Entry 6ZI4 (X-ray diffraction, 2.80 A resolution); this record covers chains C and M of the 4 polymer chains in the assembly.

== Chain C ==
Molecule: Photosynthetic reaction center cytochrome c subunit
Organism: Blastochloris viridis
UniProtKB: P07173 (CYCR_BLAVI); residues 1-336 here correspond to UniProt positions 21-356 (UniProt number = residue number + 20)
Amino-acid sequence (336 residues; row label = number of the first residue in the row):
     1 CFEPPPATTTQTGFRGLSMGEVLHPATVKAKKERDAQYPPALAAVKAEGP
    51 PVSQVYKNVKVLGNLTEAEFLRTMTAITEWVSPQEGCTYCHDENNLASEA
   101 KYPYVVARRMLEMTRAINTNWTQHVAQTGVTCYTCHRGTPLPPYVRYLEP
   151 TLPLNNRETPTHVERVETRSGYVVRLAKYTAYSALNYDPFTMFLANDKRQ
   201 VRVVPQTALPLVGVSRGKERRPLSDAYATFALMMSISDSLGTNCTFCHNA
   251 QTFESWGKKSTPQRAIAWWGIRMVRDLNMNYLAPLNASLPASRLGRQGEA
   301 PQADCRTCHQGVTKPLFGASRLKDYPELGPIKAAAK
Unresolved in the structure: 333-336
Covalent attachments: diacyl glycerol (DGA) linked to C1; heme c (HEC) linked to C87, C90, C132, C135, C244, C247, C305, C308
Bound ions: heme c Fe (4 sites), coordinated by M74, H91, M110, H124, H136, M233, H248, H309
Small-molecule neighbours:
  - heme c (HEC), molecule 1: Y56, K57, N58, V59, K60, V61, L62, F70, L71, M74, T75, I77, T78, V81, S82, G86, H91, L96, A97, Y104, A107, R108
  - heme c (HEC), molecule 2: I77, V81, Y89, Y102, P103, V106, A107, M110, L111, M113, T114, I117, V130, T131, H136, P140, L141, P142, V145, L277, L282, L289, R293, P301, Q302, T307
  - heme c (HEC), molecule 3: I117, H124, V125, A126, T128, G129, V130, L194, I236, L240, F246, Q263, I266, A267, G270, I271, M273, V274, L277, D304, H309, T313, K314, P315
  - heme c (HEC), molecule 4: Q200, V201, R202, V203, V204, Q206, F230, M233, M234, I236, S237, L240, T242, N243, F246, H248, F253, E254, W256, Q263, R264, A267, W268, I271, R272
Swiss-Prot annotation at these positions:
  - binding site (heme): M74, C87, C90, H91, M110, H124, C132, C135, H136, M233, C244, C247, H248, C305, C308, H309
  - site: C1 (Not N-palmitoylated)
  - lipidation: C1 (S-diacylglycerol cysteine)

== Chain M ==
Molecule: Reaction center protein M chain
Organism: Blastochloris viridis
UniProtKB: P06010 (RCEM_BLAVI); residues 1-323 here correspond to UniProt positions 2-324 (UniProt number = residue number + 1)
Amino-acid sequence (323 residues; numbered 1 to 323; the number before each row is that of its first residue):
     1 ADYQTIYTQIQARGPHITVSGEWGDNDRVGKPFYSYWLGKIGDAQIGPIY
    51 LGASGIAAFAFGSTAILIILFNMAAEVHFDPLQFFRQFFWLGLYPPKAQY
   101 GMGIPPLHDGGWWLMAGLFMTLSLGSWWIRVYSRARALGLGTHIAWNFAA
   151 AIFFVLCIGCIHPTLVGSWSEGVPFGIWPHIDWLTAFSIRYGNFYYCPWH
   201 GFSIGFAYGCGLLFAAHGATILAVARFGGDREIEQITDRGTAVERAALFW
   251 RWTIGFNATIESVHRWGWFFSLMVMVSASVGILLTGTFVDNWYLWCVKHG
   301 AAPDYPAYLPATPDPASLPGAPK
Bound ions: Fe ion: H217, E232, H264 (shared with 2 residues of chain L)
Small-molecule neighbours:
  - bacteriochlorophyll b (BCB), molecule 1: L38, M120, F154, V155, I158, V173, I177, W178, H180, I181, W183, L184
  - bacteriochlorophyll b (BCB), molecule 2: G62, A65, I66, I69, M120, L124, F148, A151, I152, F154, V155, I158, F175, W183, L184, T185, F187, S188, F194, Y195, C197, W199, H200, S203, I204, A207, Y208, V274, M275, A278, G281, I282
  - bacteriochlorophyll b (BCB), molecule 3: L184, Y195, Y208
  - bacteriochlorophyll b (BCB), molecule 4: Y195, H200, G201, I204, G205, Y208, G209, L212, F270
  - bacteriopheophytin b (BPB), molecule 1: A58, F59, G62, S123, L124, W127, V131, I144, N147, F148, A151, S271, V274, M275
  - bacteriopheophytin b (BPB), molecule 2: Y208, G211, L212, A215, A216, W250, T253, I254
  - menaquinone-7 (MQ7): L212, L213, A216, H217, T220, V243, A246, A247, W250, I254, F256, N257, A258, T259, I260, V263, W266, F270
  - 15-cis-1,2-dihydroneurosporene (NS5): I66, I69, L70, M73, F88, W113, L114, G117, L118, M120, T121, V155, L156, I158, G159, C160, W169, V173, P174, F175, G176, I177, H180
Swiss-Prot annotation at these positions:
  - binding site ((7R,8Z)-bacteriochlorophyll b): H180, H200
  - binding site (Fe cation): H217, E232, H264
  - binding site (a ubiquinone): W250

== Chain C / chain M interface ==
Contacting residue pairs - 119 pairs, chain C then chain M:
  Q11(C) - Y308(M)
  T12(C) - Y308(M)
  T12(C) - L309(M)
  G13(C) - Y308(M)
  F14(C) - P306(M)  hydrophobic
  F14(C) - Y308(M)
  L17(C) - Y305(M)
  V163(C) - Q83(M)
  V163(C) - R86(M)
  R169(C) - H78(M)  hydrogen bond
  S170(C) - V77(M)
  S170(C) - D80(M)
  S170(C) - Q83(M)
  S170(C) - Q87(M)  hydrogen bond (backbone-side chain)
  V173(C) - E76(M)
  V173(C) - Q87(M)
  V173(C) - W90(M)  hydrophobic
  V173(C) - L91(M)  hydrophobic
  V174(C) - R86(M)
  V174(C) - Q87(M)
  Y182(C) - W90(M)  hydrogen bond (backbone-side chain)
  S183(C) - W90(M)
  A184(C) - W90(M)
  A184(C) - Y94(M)  hydrogen bond (backbone-side chain)
  A184(C) - W178(M)  hydrophobic
  A184(C) - D182(M)
  L185(C) - D182(M)  hydrogen bond (backbone-side chain)
  N186(C) - E76(M)
  N186(C) - Y94(M)
  N186(C) - K97(M)  hydrogen bond (backbone-side chain)
  Y187(C) - K97(M)
  R202(C) - D314(M)  salt bridge
  R202(C) - A316(M)
  V204(C) - I189(M)
  V204(C) - R190(M)
  V204(C) - N291(M)
  P205(C) - R190(M)
  P205(C) - D290(M)
  P205(C) - N291(M)  hydrogen bond (backbone-side chain)
  P205(C) - L294(M)
  Q206(C) - L294(M)
  T207(C) - D290(M)
  T207(C) - N291(M)
  T207(C) - L294(M)
  A208(C) - V289(M)
  A208(C) - D290(M)  hydrogen bond (backbone-backbone)
  A208(C) - N291(M)  hydrogen bond (backbone-backbone)
  A208(C) - L294(M)
  A208(C) - W295(M)
  L209(C) - F288(M)
  L209(C) - D290(M)
  P210(C) - G286(M)
  P210(C) - T287(M)
  P210(C) - F288(M)
  P210(C) - V289(M)
  P210(C) - D290(M)
  R216(C) - L165(M)
  R216(C) - V166(M)
  R216(C) - G286(M)  hydrogen bond (side chain-backbone)
  R216(C) - T287(M)  hydrogen bond (side chain-backbone)
  G217(C) - Q99(M)
  G217(C) - V166(M)  hydrogen bond (backbone-backbone)
  G217(C) - G167(M)
  K218(C) - Q99(M)
  K218(C) - Y100(M)
  K218(C) - G101(M)
  R220(C) - Q99(M)  hydrogen bond (backbone-side chain)
  R220(C) - V166(M)
  R220(C) - E171(M)  salt bridge
  R220(C) - R190(M)
  R220(C) - Y191(M)  hydrogen bond
  R221(C) - Q99(M)
  P222(C) - K97(M)
  P222(C) - Q99(M)
  P222(C) - S170(M)
  L223(C) - S170(M)  hydrogen bond (backbone-side chain)
  L223(C) - E171(M)
  L223(C) - W183(M)
  L223(C) - R190(M)
  S224(C) - K97(M)  hydrogen bond (side chain-backbone)
  A226(C) - A186(M)
  Y227(C) - P174(M)
  Y227(C) - W183(M)
  Y227(C) - A186(M)  hydrophobic
  F230(C) - T185(M)
  A250(C) - N193(M)  hydrogen bond (backbone-side chain)
  Q251(C) - N193(M)  hydrogen bond (backbone-side chain)
  Q251(C) - Y196(M)  hydrogen bond
  Q251(C) - Y293(M)
  Q251(C) - P303(M)  hydrogen bond (side chain-backbone)
  Q251(C) - Y305(M)
  T252(C) - Y293(M)
  E254(C) - N291(M)  hydrogen bond
  E254(C) - Y293(M)
  W256(C) - T312(M)
  W256(C) - P313(M)
  W256(C) - D314(M)
  W256(C) - P315(M)
  G257(C) - A311(M)
  G257(C) - T312(M)  hydrogen bond (backbone-backbone)
  K258(C) - D304(M)  salt bridge
  K258(C) - Y305(M)  hydrogen bond (side chain-backbone)
  K258(C) - A307(M)
  K258(C) - A311(M)
  K259(C) - Y293(M)
  K259(C) - D304(M)  salt bridge
  S260(C) - P310(M)
  S260(C) - T312(M)
  T261(C) - T312(M)  hydrogen bond (backbone-side chain)
  P262(C) - P310(M)
  P262(C) - T312(M)
  A265(C) - T312(M)
  W268(C) - P315(M)  hydrophobic
  W268(C) - A316(M)  hydrophobic
  W268(C) - P322(M)
  W269(C) - P315(M)
  W269(C) - P322(M)
  R272(C) - P322(M)
  R272(C) - K323(M)  hydrogen bond (side chain-backbone)
Interface residues without a listed pair, chain C (60 interface residues in all): G171, A177, V203, L211, S215, N249, F253, S255, Q263, R275
Interface residues without a listed pair, chain M (62 interface residues in all): A98, G172, P179, F187, G192, K298, A321

== Summary ==
60 residues of chain C face 62 of chain M across their interface, with 25 hydrogen bonds and 4 salt bridges.
Among the polar pairs are R202(C)-D314(M), R220(C)-E171(M) and K258(C)-D304(M). Bound to chain M: 4 copies of
bacteriochlorophyll b, bacteriopheophytin b, menaquinone-7 and 15-cis-1,2-dihydroneurosporene.
Chain C is Photosynthetic reaction center cytochrome c subunit and chain M is Reaction center protein M chain,
both from Blastochloris viridis; the structure, Ultrafast Structural Response to Charge Redistribution Within
a Photosynthetic Reaction Centre - 5 ps (a) structure, was determined by X-ray diffraction (same publication
as 6ZHW, 6ZI5, 6ZI6, 6ZI9, 6ZIA and 6ZID).
